8GOM - chains A and C of the 5 polymer chains in the assembly; structure by X-ray diffraction, 2.78 A resolution.

[Chain A]
Molecule: MHC class I antigen
Organism: Homo sapiens
Reference sequence: Q861F7 (Q861F7_HUMAN); numbering as in UniProt (aligned over 1-275)
Sequence (276 residues; each row starts with the number of its first residue; numbering starts at 0):
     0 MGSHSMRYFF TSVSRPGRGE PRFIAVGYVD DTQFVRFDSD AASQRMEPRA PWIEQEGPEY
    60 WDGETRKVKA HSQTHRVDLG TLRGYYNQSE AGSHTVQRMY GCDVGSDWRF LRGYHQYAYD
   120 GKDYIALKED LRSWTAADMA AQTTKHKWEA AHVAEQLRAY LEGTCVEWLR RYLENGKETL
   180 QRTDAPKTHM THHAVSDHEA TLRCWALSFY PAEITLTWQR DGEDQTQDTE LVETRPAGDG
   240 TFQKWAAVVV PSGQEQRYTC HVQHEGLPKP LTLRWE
Unresolved in the structure: 0
Cystine bridges: Cys101-Cys164, Cys203-Cys259
Construct notes: initiating methionine (0)

[Chain C]
Molecule: Spike protein S2
Organism: Severe acute respiratory syndrome coronavirus 2
Notes: fragment: RLQ epitope
Reference sequence: P0DTC2 (SPIKE_SARS2); residues 1-9 here correspond to UniProt positions 1000-1008 (UniProt number = residue number + 999)
Sequence (9 residues; numbered 1 to 9; the number before each row is that of its first residue):
     1 RLQSLQTYV

[Interface between chain A and chain C]
Residue-residue contacts - 40 pairs, chain A then chain C:
  Met5(A) - Arg1(C)
  Tyr7(A) - Arg1(C)  hydrogen bond (side chain-backbone)
  Tyr7(A) - Leu2(C)
  Phe9(A) - Leu2(C)  hydrophobic
  Met45(A) - Leu2(C)  hydrophobic
  Tyr59(A) - Arg1(C)
  Glu63(A) - Arg1(C)  salt bridge
  Glu63(A) - Leu2(C)  hydrogen bond (side chain-backbone)
  Lys66(A) - Arg1(C)
  Lys66(A) - Leu2(C)
  Val67(A) - Leu2(C)  hydrophobic
  Ala69(A) - Gln6(C)
  His70(A) - Gln3(C)  hydrogen bond (side chain-backbone)
  His70(A) - Ser4(C)
  His70(A) - Leu5(C)
  Thr73(A) - Gln6(C)
  Thr73(A) - Tyr8(C)
  Asp77(A) - Tyr8(C)
  Asp77(A) - Val9(C)  hydrogen bond (side chain-backbone)
  Thr80(A) - Val9(C)
  Leu81(A) - Val9(C)  hydrophobic
  Tyr84(A) - Val9(C)  hydrogen bond (side chain-backbone)
  Arg97(A) - Thr7(C)  hydrogen bond
  Tyr99(A) - Leu2(C)
  Tyr99(A) - Gln3(C)  hydrogen bond (side chain-backbone)
  Tyr123(A) - Val9(C)  hydrophobic
  Thr143(A) - Val9(C)  hydrogen bond (side chain-backbone)
  Lys146(A) - Tyr8(C)
  Lys146(A) - Val9(C)  hydrogen bond (side chain-backbone)
  Trp147(A) - Thr7(C)
  Trp147(A) - Tyr8(C)  hydrogen bond (side chain-backbone)
  Val152(A) - Thr7(C)
  Gln155(A) - Gln3(C)
  Gln155(A) - Leu5(C)
  Leu156(A) - Gln3(C)
  Tyr159(A) - Arg1(C)  hydrogen bond (side chain-backbone)
  Tyr159(A) - Leu2(C)
  Tyr159(A) - Gln3(C)
  Trp167(A) - Arg1(C)
  Tyr171(A) - Arg1(C)  hydrogen bond (side chain-backbone)
Other interface residues (no listed pair), chain A (31 interface residues in all): Val76, His114, Tyr116, Thr163

[In short]
31 residues of chain A and 9 residues of chain C are in contact, with 12 hydrogen bonds and 1 salt bridge.
Among the polar pairs are Glu63(A)-Arg1(C), Tyr7(A)-Arg1(C) and Glu63(A)-Leu2(C).
Here chain A is MHC class I antigen (Homo sapiens) and chain C is Spike protein S2 (Severe acute respiratory
syndrome coronavirus 2). Entry 8GOM (SARS-CoV-2 specific private TCR RLQ7 in complex with RLQ-HLA-A2) was
determined by X-ray diffraction (same publication as 8GON and 8GOP).
